2Z3G - chains A and C of the 4 polymer chains in the assembly; structure by X-ray diffraction, 1.50 A resolution.

== Chain A (and C) ==
Protein: Blasticidin-S deaminase
Organism: Aspergillus terreus
Notes: EC 3.5.4.23; chain C of this document is another copy of the same molecule, construct and numbering; everything in this record applies to it too
Reference sequence: P0C2P0 (BSD_ASPTE); numbering as in UniProt (aligned over 1-130)
Sequence (130 residues; row label = number of the first residue in the row):
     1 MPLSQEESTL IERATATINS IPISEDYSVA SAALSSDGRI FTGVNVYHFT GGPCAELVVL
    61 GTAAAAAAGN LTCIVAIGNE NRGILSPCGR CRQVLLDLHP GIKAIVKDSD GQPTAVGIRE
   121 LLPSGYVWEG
Disordered / not traced: 1, 125-130
Swiss-Prot annotation at these positions:
  - active site: E56 (Proton donor)
  - binding site (substrate): S28, R82, Y126, W128
  - binding site (Zn(2+)): C54, C88, C91
Metal / ion sites: Zn2+: C54, C88, C91

== Interface between chain A and chain C ==
Residue-residue contacts - 17 pairs, chain A then chain C:
  Y47(A) - Y47(C)  hydrogen bond
  Y47(A) - F49(C)  hydrophobic
  H48(A) - F49(C)
  F49(A) - Y47(C)  hydrophobic
  F49(A) - H48(C)
  F49(A) - G51(C)
  F49(A) - C54(C)  hydrophobic
  F49(A) - C88(C)  hydrophobic
  T50(A) - G51(C)
  T50(A) - C88(C)
  T50(A) - R90(C)  hydrogen bond (backbone-side chain)
  G51(A) - F49(C)
  G51(A) - T50(C)
  G51(A) - G51(C)
  C54(A) - F49(C)  hydrophobic
  C88(A) - F49(C)  hydrophobic
  R90(A) - T50(C)  hydrogen bond (side chain-backbone)
Other interface residues (no listed pair), chain A (9 interface residues in all): G52
Other interface residues (no listed pair), chain C (9 interface residues in all): G52

== Overview ==
The chain A/chain C interface involves 9 residues from each chain; the contacts include 3 hydrogen bonds.
Polar pairs include Y47(A)-Y47(C) and T50(A)-R90(C). Curated annotation (UniProt) lists active-site residue
E56(A), 4 substrate-binding residues and 3 Zn2+-binding residues on chain A.
Both chains are Blasticidin-S deaminase (Aspergillus terreus). Entry 2Z3G (Crystal structure of blasticidin S
deaminase (BSD)) was determined by X-ray diffraction together with 2Z3H, 2Z3I, 2Z3J, 1WN5 and 1WN6 from the
same study.
